Entry 3OR2 (X-ray diffraction, 2.05 A resolution); this record covers chains A and D of the 6 polymer chains in the assembly.

== Chain A (and D) ==
Protein: Sulfite redcutase subunit alpha
From: desulfovibrio gigas
Notes: chain D of this document is another copy of the same molecule, construct and numbering; everything in this record applies to it too
Sequence (435 residues; each row starts with the number of its first residue):
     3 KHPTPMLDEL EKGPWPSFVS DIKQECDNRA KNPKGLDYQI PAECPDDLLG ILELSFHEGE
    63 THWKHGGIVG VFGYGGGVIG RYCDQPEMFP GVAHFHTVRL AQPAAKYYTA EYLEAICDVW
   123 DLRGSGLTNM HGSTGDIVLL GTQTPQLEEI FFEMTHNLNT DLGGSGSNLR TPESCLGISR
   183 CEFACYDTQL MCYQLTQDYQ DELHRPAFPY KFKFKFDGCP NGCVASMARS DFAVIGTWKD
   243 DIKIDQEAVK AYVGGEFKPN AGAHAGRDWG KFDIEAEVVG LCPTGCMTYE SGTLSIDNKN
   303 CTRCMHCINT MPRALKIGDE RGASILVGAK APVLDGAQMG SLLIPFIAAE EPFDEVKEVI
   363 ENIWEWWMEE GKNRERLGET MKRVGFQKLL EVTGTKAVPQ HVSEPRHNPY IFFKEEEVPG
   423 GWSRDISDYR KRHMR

== How chain A and chain D interact ==
Pairs across the interface (32; chain A residue first):
  Glu-60(A) / Arg-434(D)
  Glu-62(A) / Arg-434(D)  salt bridge
  Glu-62(A) / His-435(D)  salt bridge
  Thr-63(A) / His-435(D)  hydrogen bond (backbone-side chain)
  His-64(A) / Arg-434(D)  hydrogen bond (side chain-backbone)
  His-64(A) / His-435(D)
  Lys-66(A) / Met-436(D)
  Lys-66(A) / Arg-437(D)
  Asp-86(A) / Arg-434(D)
  Asp-86(A) / His-435(D)
  Asp-86(A) / Met-436(D)  hydrogen bond (backbone-backbone)
  Gln-87(A) / Arg-434(D)  hydrogen bond (side chain-backbone)
  Gln-87(A) / Met-436(D)
  Pro-334(A) / Tyr-412(D)
  Val-335(A) / Tyr-412(D)
  Leu-336(A) / Tyr-412(D)  hydrogen bond (backbone-side chain)
  Tyr-412(A) / Pro-334(D)
  Tyr-412(A) / Val-335(D)
  Tyr-412(A) / Leu-336(D)  hydrogen bond (side chain-backbone)
  Arg-434(A) / Glu-60(D)
  Arg-434(A) / Glu-62(D)  salt bridge
  Arg-434(A) / His-64(D)
  Arg-434(A) / Asp-86(D)
  Arg-434(A) / Gln-87(D)
  His-435(A) / Glu-62(D)  salt bridge
  His-435(A) / Thr-63(D)  hydrogen bond (side chain-backbone)
  His-435(A) / His-64(D)
  His-435(A) / Asp-86(D)
  Met-436(A) / Lys-66(D)
  Met-436(A) / Asp-86(D)  hydrogen bond (backbone-backbone)
  Met-436(A) / Glu-89(D)
  Arg-437(A) / Lys-66(D)
Also at the interface, not in a pair above, chain A (17 interface residues in all): Pro-88, Pro-411
Also at the interface, not in a pair above, chain D (19 interface residues in all): Pro-88, Pro-411, Lys-433

== In short ==
17 residues of chain A face 19 of chain D across their interface; the contacts include 8 hydrogen bonds and 4
salt bridges. Polar contacts include Glu-62(A)/Arg-434(D), Glu-62(A)/His-435(D) and Thr-63(A)/His-435(D).
Both chains are Sulfite redcutase subunit alpha (desulfovibrio gigas). Entry 3OR2 (Crystal structure of
dissimilatory sulfite reductase II (DsrII)) was determined by X-ray diffraction.
